Entry 1TW8 (X-ray diffraction, 2.80 A resolution); this record covers chains F and B of the 4 polymer chains in the assembly.

Chain F:
Molecule: 13-nt DNA strand
Sequence (13 nucleotides; row label = number of the first residue in the row):
     1 GCCGGTCGAC CGG
Bound ions: Ca2+ site 1: DG1, DC2; Ca2+ site 2: DG8 (shared with 3 residues of chain A); Na+: DG8 (shared with 3 residues of chain A)

Chain B:
Protein: Hinc II endonuclease
From: Haemophilus influenzae
Notes: EC 3.1.21.4
UniProt: E1B6R0 (E1B6R0_HAEIF); residues 2-258 here = UniProt positions 2-258
Chain sequence (257 residues; numbered 2 to 258; the number before each row is that of its first residue):
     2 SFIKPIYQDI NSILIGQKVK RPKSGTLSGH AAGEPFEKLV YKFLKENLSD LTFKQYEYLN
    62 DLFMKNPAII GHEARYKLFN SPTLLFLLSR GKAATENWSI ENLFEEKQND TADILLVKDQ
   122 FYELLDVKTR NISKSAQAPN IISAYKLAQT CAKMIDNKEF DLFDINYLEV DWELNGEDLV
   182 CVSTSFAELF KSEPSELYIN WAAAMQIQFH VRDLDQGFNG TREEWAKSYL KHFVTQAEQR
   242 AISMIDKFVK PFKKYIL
Not modelled in the structure: 258
Bound ions: Ca2+: Asp-114, Asp-127, Val-128 (shared with 1 residue of chain E); Na+: Asp-127, Ile-142 (shared with 1 residue of chain E)

How chain F and chain B interact:
Pairs across the interface - 25 pairs, chain F then chain B:
  DC3(F) with Tyr-199(B), sugar contact
  DG4(F) with Gln-138(B), base contact; Tyr-199(B), hydrogen bond to the phosphate; Asn-201(B), sugar contact
  DG5(F) with Gln-138(B), base contact; Asn-201(B), hydrogen bond to the base; Ala-203(B), phosphate contact; Ala-204(B), base contact; Gln-209(B), hydrogen bond to the base; Arg-241(B), salt bridge to the phosphate; Lys-248(B), salt bridge to the phosphate
  DT6(F) with Ala-203(B), base contact; Ala-204(B), base contact
  DG8(F) with His-31(B), base contact
  DA9(F) with Gln-109(B), hydrogen bond to the base
  DC10(F) with Gln-109(B), sugar contact
  DC11(F) with Lys-108(B), salt bridge to the phosphate
  DG12(F) with Gly-92(B), sugar contact
  DG13(F) with His-73(B), base contact; Tyr-77(B), stacking on the base; Leu-86(B), base contact; Ser-90(B), hydrogen bond to the phosphate; Arg-91(B), sugar contact; Gly-92(B), phosphate contact; Lys-93(B), hydrogen bond to the phosphate
Also at the interface, not in a pair above, chain B (19 interface residues in all): Phe-87

Overview:
Chain F and chain B form an interface of 10 and 19 residues respectively, with 6 hydrogen bonds, 3 salt
bridges and 1 aromatic stacking contact. Among the polar pairs are DG5(F)/Asn-201(B), DG5(F)/Gln-209(B) and
DA9(F)/Gln-109(B). Asp-114(B), Asp-127(B) and Val-128(B) coordinate Ca2+.
Chain F is a 13-nt DNA strand and chain B is Hinc II endonuclease (Haemophilus influenzae); the structure,
HincII bound to Ca2+ and cognate DNA GTCGAC, was determined by X-ray diffraction.
